Entry 6OJ6 (electron microscopy, 4.20 A resolution (low resolution: residue-level contacts below are approximate; hydrogen-bond / salt-bridge calls are withheld)); this record covers chains E and P of the 13 polymer chains in the assembly.

[Chain E]
Name: Inner capsid protein VP2
Source organism: Rotavirus A (strain RVA/Monkey/United States/RRV/1975/G3P5B[3])
Reference sequence: B3F2X3 (B3F2X3_ROTRH); numbering as in UniProt (aligned over 1-887)
Chain sequence (887 residues; each row starts with the number of its first residue):
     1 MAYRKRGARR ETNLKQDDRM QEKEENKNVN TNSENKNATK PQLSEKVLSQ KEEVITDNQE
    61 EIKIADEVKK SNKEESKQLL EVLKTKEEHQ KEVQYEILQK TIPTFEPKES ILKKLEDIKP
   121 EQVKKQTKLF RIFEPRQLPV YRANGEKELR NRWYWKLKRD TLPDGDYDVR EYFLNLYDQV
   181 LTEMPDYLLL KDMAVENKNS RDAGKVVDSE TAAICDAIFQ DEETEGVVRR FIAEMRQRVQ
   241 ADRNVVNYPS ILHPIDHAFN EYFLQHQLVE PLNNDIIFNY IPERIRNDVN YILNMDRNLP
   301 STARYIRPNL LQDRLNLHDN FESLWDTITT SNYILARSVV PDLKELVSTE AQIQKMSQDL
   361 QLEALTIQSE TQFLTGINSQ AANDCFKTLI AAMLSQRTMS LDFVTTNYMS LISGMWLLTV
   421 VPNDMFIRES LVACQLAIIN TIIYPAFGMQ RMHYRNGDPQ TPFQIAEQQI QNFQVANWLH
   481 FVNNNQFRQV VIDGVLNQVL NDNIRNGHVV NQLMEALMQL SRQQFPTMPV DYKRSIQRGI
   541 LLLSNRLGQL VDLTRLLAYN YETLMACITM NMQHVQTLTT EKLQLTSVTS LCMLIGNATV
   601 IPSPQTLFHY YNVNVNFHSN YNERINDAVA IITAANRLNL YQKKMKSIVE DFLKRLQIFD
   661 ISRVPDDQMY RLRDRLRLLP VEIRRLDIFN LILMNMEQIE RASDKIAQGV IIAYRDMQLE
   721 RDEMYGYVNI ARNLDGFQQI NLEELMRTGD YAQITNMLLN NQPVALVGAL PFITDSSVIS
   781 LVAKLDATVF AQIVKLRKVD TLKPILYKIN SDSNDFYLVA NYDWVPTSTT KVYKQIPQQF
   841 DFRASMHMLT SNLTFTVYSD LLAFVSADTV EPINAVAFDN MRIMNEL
Not modelled in the structure: 1-92, 346-373
Reported in the primary citation:
  - conformationally variable residues (order/disorder transition): Leu346 to Phe373

[Chain P]
Name: RNA-directed RNA polymerase
Source organism: Rotavirus A (strain RVA/Monkey/United States/RRV/1975/G3P5B[3])
Notes: EC 2.7.7.48
Reference sequence: B3F2X2 (B3F2X2_ROTRH); residues 1-1088 here = UniProt positions 1-1088
Chain sequence (1088 residues; row label = number of the first residue in the row):
     1 MGKYNLILSE YLSFIYNSQS AVQIPIYYSS NSELENRCIE FHSKCLENSK NGLSLKKLFV
    61 EYSDVIENAT LLSILSYSYD KYNAVERKLV KYAKGKPLEA DLTVNELDYE NNKITSELFP
   121 TAEEYTDLLM DPAILTSLSS NLNAVMFWLE KHENDVAEKL KIYKRRLDLF TIVASTVNKY
   181 GVPRHNAKYR YEYEVMKDKP YYLVTWANSS IEMLMSVFSH EDYLIARELI VLSYSNRSTL
   241 AKLVSSPMSI LVALVDINGT FITNEELELE FSNKYVRAIV PDQTFDELKQ MLDNMRKAGL
   301 TDIPKMIQDW LVDCSIEKFP LMAKIYSWSF HVGFRKQKML DAALDQLKTE YTEDVDDEMY
   361 REYTMLIRDE VVKMLEEPVK HDDHLLQDSE LAGLLSMSSA SNGESRQLKF GRKTIFSTKK
   421 NMHVMDDMAN GRYTPGIIPP VNVDKPIPLG RRDVPGRRTR IIFILPYEYF IAQHAVVEKM
   481 LIYAKHTREY AEFYSQSNQL LSYGDVTRFL SNNSMVLYTD VSQWDSSQHN TQPFRKGIIM
   541 GLDMLANMTN DARVIQTLNL YKQTQINLMD SYVQIPDGNV IKKIQYGAVA SGEKQTKAAN
   601 SIANLALIKT VLSRISNKYS FATKIIRVDG DDNYAVLQFN TEVTKQMVQD VSNDVRETYA
   661 RMNTKVKALV STVGIEIAKR YIAGGKIFFR AGINLLNNEK KGQSTQWDQA AVLYSNYIVN
   721 RLRGFETDRE FILTKIMQMT SVAITGSLRL FPSERVLTTN STFKVFDSED FIIEYGTTDD
   781 EVYIQRAFMS LSSQKSGIAD EIAASSTFKN YVSRLSEQLL FSKNNIVSRG IALTEKAKLN
   841 SYAPISLEKR RAQISALLTM LQKPVTFKSS KITINDILRD IKPFFTVNEA HLPIQYQKFM
   901 PTLPDNVQYI IQCIGSRTYQ IEDDGSKSAI SRLISKYSVY KPSIEELYKV ISLHENEIQL
   961 YLISLGIPKI DADTYVGSKI YSQDKYRILE SYVYNLLSIN YGCYQLFDFN SPDLEKLIRI
  1021 PFKGKIPAVT FILHLYAKLE VINHAIKNGS WISLFCNYPK SEMIKLWKKM WNITSLRSPY
  1081 TNANFFQD
Not modelled in the structure: 1, 1074-1088
Reported in the primary citation:
  - conformationally variable residues (loop rearrangement, order/disorder transition): Phe261 to Phe271, Met397 to Glu404, His486 to Thr507, Ile575 to Lys582, Asp629 to Asp632, Gln818 to Val827, Thr1074 to Asp1088

[Interface between chain E and chain P]
Contacting residue pairs (65; chain E residue first):
  Gln94(E) - Val580(P)
  Gln94(E) - Ile581(P)
  Tyr95(E) - Ile581(P)
  Tyr95(E) - Lys583(P)
  Glu96(E) - Val580(P)
  Glu96(E) - Ile581(P)
  Glu96(E) - Lys583(P)
  Ile97(E) - Lys583(P)
  Leu98(E) - Lys583(P)
  Leu98(E) - Gln585(P)
  Gln99(E) - Tyr572(P)
  Gln99(E) - Gln585(P)
  Lys100(E) - Thr349(P)
  Lys100(E) - Tyr351(P)
  Lys100(E) - Gln585(P)
  Lys100(E) - Tyr586(P)
  Ile102(E) - Tyr351(P)
  Ile102(E) - Gln532(P)
  Pro103(E) - Tyr351(P)
  Pro103(E) - Glu353(P)
  Pro103(E) - Gln528(P)
  Pro103(E) - Gln532(P)
  Phe105(E) - Tyr360(P)
  Phe105(E) - Arg361(P)
  Phe105(E) - Thr364(P)
  Phe105(E) - Lys536(P)
  Glu106(E) - Arg361(P)
  Pro107(E) - Arg361(P)
  Pro107(E) - Lys536(P)
  Pro107(E) - Met540(P)
  Glu109(E) - Met540(P)
  Leu112(E) - Met544(P)
  Leu112(E) - Asn547(P)
  Lys113(E) - Asn547(P)
  Lys114(E) - Ala546(P)
  Lys114(E) - Thr549(P)
  Lys114(E) - Asn550(P)
  Ile334(E) - Asn547(P)
  Ile334(E) - Met548(P)
  Ile334(E) - Thr549(P)
  Ile334(E) - Asn550(P)
  Arg337(E) - Lys380(P)
  Ser338(E) - Asn550(P)
  Glu345(E) - Lys969(P)
  Glu345(E) - Ile970(P)
  Leu374(E) - Ser978(P)
  Ile377(E) - Asp971(P)
  Asn378(E) - Leu933(P)
  Asn378(E) - Lys936(P)
  Asn378(E) - Tyr937(P)
  Asn378(E) - Asp971(P)
  Ser379(E) - Tyr937(P)
  Ser379(E) - Pro968(P)
  Ser379(E) - Asp971(P)
  Gln380(E) - Lys936(P)
  Gln380(E) - Tyr937(P)
  Asp384(E) - His381(P)
  Glu581(E) - Lys380(P)
  Lys582(E) - Glu377(P)
  Lys582(E) - His381(P)
  Leu594(E) - Asp971(P)
  Leu594(E) - Thr974(P)
  Asp660(E) - Arg368(P)
  Arg663(E) - Arg368(P)
  Arg663(E) - Met540(P)
Other interface residues (no listed pair), chain E (38 interface residues in all): Thr101, Lys108, Glu116, Thr330, Tyr333, Thr579, Thr580
Other interface residues (no listed pair), chain P (49 interface residues in all): Thr352, Met365, Glu376, Asp382, Asp383, His384, Val443, Pro533, Asp543, Ile555, Lys582, Ile584, Gly587, Ile980

[Overview]
Chain E and chain P form an interface of 38 and 49 residues respectively. From the paper: conformational
variability at Leu346(E) and Phe261(P) among others.
Chain E is Inner capsid protein VP2 and chain P is RNA-directed RNA polymerase, both from Rotavirus A (strain
RVA/Monkey/United States/RRV/1975/G3P5B[3]); the structure, In situ structure of rotavirus VP1 RNA-dependent
RNA polymerase (DLP_RNA), was determined by electron microscopy, deposited together with 6OJ3, 6OJ4 and 6OJ5.
